Entry 4Z66 (X-ray diffraction, 2.50 A resolution); this record covers chains H and J of the 10 polymer chains in the assembly.

Chain H:
Protein: Histone H2B 1.1
Source organism: Xenopus laevis
UniProtKB: P02281 (H2B11_XENLA); residues 1429-1522 here correspond to UniProt positions 33-126 (UniProt number = residue number - 1396)
Sequence (94 residues; numbered 1429 to 1522; the number before each row is that of its first residue):
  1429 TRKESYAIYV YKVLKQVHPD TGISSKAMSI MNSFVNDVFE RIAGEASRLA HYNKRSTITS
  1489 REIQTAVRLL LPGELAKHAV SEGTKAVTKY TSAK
Differences from the reference sequence: conflict Thr-1429 (Ser33 in P02281)
Swiss-Prot annotation at these positions:
  - glycosylation: Ser-1509 (O-linked (GlcNAc) serine)
  - cross-link: Lys-1517 (Glycyl lysine isopeptide (Lys-Gly) (interchain with G-Cter in ubiquitin))

Chain J:
Molecule: 147-nt DNA strand
Sequence (147 nucleotides; row label = number of the first residue in the row):
   148 ATCAATATCC ACCTGCAGAT ACTACCAAAA GTGTATTTGG AAACTGCTCC ATCAAAAGGC
   208 ATGTTCAGCT GGATTCCAGC TGAACATGCC TTTTGATGGA GCAGTTTCCA AATACACTTT
   268 TGGTAGTATC TGCAGGTGGA TATTGAT

How chain H and chain J interact:
Contacting residue pairs (12; chain H residue first):
  Thr-1429(H) / DG251(J)  hydrogen bond to the phosphate
  Arg-1430(H) / DA175(J)  sugar contact
  Glu-1432(H) / DA176(J)  sugar contact
  Tyr-1439(H) / DT167(J)  phosphate contact
  Ser-1452(H) / DA166(J)  phosphate contact
  Ser-1453(H) / DA166(J)  hydrogen bond to the phosphate
  Arg-1483(H) / DG187(J)  phosphate contact
  Arg-1483(H) / DA188(J)  salt bridge to the phosphate
  Ser-1484(H) / DG186(J)  hydrogen bond to the phosphate
  Ser-1484(H) / DG187(J)  hydrogen bond to the phosphate
  Thr-1485(H) / DG186(J)  hydrogen bond to the phosphate
  Thr-1485(H) / DG187(J)  hydrogen bond to the phosphate
Also at the interface, not in a pair above, chain H (11 interface residues in all): Ile-1451, Lys-1482

In short:
11 residues of chain H face 8 of chain J across their interface; the contacts include 6 hydrogen bonds and 1
salt bridge. Polar contacts include Thr-1429(H)/DG251(J), Ser-1453(H)/DA166(J) and Ser-1484(H)/DG186(J).
Chain H is Histone H2B 1.1 (Xenopus laevis) and chain J is a 147-nt DNA strand; the structure, Nucleosome
disassembly by RSC and SWI/SNF is enhanced by H3 acetylation near the nucleosome dyad axis, was determined by
X-ray diffraction, deposited together with 4XZQ and 4YS3.
